3IBU - chain A; structure by X-ray diffraction, 1.41 A resolution.

Chain A:
Protein: Carbonic anhydrase 2
Organism: Homo sapiens
Notes: EC 4.2.1.1
UniProtKB: P00918 (CAH2_HUMAN); the author numbering skips numbers that UniProt does not, so the offset changes along the chain: 2-125 = UniProt 2-125; 127-261 = UniProt 126-260
Sequence (259 residues; each row starts with the number of its first residue; note: 1 number in that range is skipped by the numbering (no residue carries it; nothing is unmodelled there)):
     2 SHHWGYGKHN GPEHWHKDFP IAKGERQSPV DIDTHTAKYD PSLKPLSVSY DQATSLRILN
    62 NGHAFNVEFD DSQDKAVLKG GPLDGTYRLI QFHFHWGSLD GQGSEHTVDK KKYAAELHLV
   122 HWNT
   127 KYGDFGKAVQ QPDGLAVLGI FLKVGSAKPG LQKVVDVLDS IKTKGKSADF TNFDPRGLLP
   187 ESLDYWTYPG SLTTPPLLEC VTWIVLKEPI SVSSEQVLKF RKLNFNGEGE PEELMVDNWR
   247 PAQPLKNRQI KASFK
Not modelled in the structure: 2
Ion coordination: 4-(hydroxymercury)benzoic acid Hg near Cys206 (its only coordinating residue here)
Ligand contacts:
  - 4-(hydroxymercury)benzoic acid (HGB): Val135, Gln136, Gln137, Pro138, Glu205, Cys206
  - decyl sulfamate (O48): Gln92, His94, His96, Glu106, His119, Val121, Phe131, Val135, Val143, Ser197, Leu198, Thr199, Thr200, Pro202, Leu204, Trp209
  - Zn2+ (ZN): His94, His96, Glu106, His119, Thr199
UniProt features mapped onto this chain:
  - active site: His64 (Proton donor/acceptor)
  - binding site (Zn(2+)): His94, His96, His119
  - binding site (substrate): Thr199, Thr200
  - site: Tyr7 (Fine-tunes the proton-transfer properties of H-64), Asn62 (Fine-tunes the proton-transfer properties of H-64), Asn67 (Fine-tunes the proton-transfer properties of H-64), Gln92 (Involved in the binding of some activators, including histamine and L-histidine)
  - modified residue: Ser2 (N-acetylserine), Ser166 (Phosphoserine), Ser173 (Phosphoserine)

In short:
Chain A binds Zn2+, decyl sulfamate and 4-(hydroxymercury)benzoic acid. UniProt lists active-site residue
His64, 3 Zn2+-binding residues and substrate-binding residues Thr199 and Thr200.
Chain A is Carbonic anhydrase 2 (Homo sapiens); the structure, The crystal structure of the human carbonic
anhydrase II in complex with an aliphatic sulfamate inhibitor, was determined by X-ray diffraction (same
publication as 3IBI, 3IBL and 3IBN).
